PDB entry 5NYK | X-ray diffraction, 1.05 A resolution | chain A

# Chain A
Name: Thioredoxin-like protein 2.1
Source organism: Populus tremula x Populus tremuloides
UniProtKB: I0BZV0 (I0BZV0_9ROSI); residues 3-122 here correspond to UniProt positions 2-121 (UniProt number = residue number - 1)
Chain sequence (122 residues; numbered 1 to 122; the number before each row is that of its first residue):
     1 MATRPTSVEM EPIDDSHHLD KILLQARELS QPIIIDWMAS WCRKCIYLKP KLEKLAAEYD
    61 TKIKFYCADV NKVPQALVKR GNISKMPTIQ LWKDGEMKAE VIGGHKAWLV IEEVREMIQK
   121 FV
Disordered / not traced: 1-4
Differences from the reference sequence: initiating methionine (1); expression tag (2)
Disulfides: Cys-42/Cys-45
Metal / ion sites: K+: Asn-82, Ser-84
From the paper describing this entry:
  - contacts within the chain: Trp-41/Asn-71 (hydrogen bond)
  - catalytic residues: Cys-42 (proposed by the authors, not directly observed)
  - specificity-determining residues: Arg-43, Lys-44 (proposed by the authors, not directly observed)

# Summary
Asn-82 and Ser-84 coordinate K+. From the paper: the catalytic residue Cys-42; specificity determinants Arg-43
and Lys-44.
Chain A is Thioredoxin-like protein 2.1 (Populus tremula x Populus tremuloides); the structure, Crystal
structure of the atypical poplar thioredoxin-like2.1 in oxidized state, was determined by X-ray diffraction
together with 5NYL, 5NYM and 5NYO from the same study.
